Entry 3SSM (X-ray diffraction, 2.25 A resolution); this record covers chains A and C of the 4 polymer chains in the assembly.

== Chain A (and C) ==
Name: Methyltransferase
Source organism: Micromonospora griseorubida
Notes: EC 2.1.1.-; chain C of this document is another copy of the same molecule, construct and numbering; everything in this record applies to it too
Reference sequence: Q83WF2 (Q83WF2_MICGR); residues 1-399 here = UniProt positions 1-399
Amino-acid sequence (419 residues; numbered -19 to 399; the number before each row is that of its first residue; numbers below 1 keep their minus sign (Met-19 is residue -19)):
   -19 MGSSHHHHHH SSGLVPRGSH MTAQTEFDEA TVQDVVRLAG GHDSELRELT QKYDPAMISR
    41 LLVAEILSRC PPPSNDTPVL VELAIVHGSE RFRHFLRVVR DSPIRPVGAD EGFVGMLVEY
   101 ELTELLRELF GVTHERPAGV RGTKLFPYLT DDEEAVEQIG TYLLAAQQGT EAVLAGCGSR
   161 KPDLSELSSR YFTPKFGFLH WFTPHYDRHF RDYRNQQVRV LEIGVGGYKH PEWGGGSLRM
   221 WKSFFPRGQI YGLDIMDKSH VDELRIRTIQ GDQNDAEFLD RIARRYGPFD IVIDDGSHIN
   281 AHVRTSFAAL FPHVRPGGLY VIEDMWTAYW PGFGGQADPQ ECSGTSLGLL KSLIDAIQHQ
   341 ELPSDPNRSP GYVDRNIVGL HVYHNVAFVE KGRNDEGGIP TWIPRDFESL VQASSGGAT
Not modelled in the structure: -19 to 5, 132-134, 396-399 (chain C: -19 to 5, 130-131, 339-350, 383-399)
Sequence notes: expression tag (-19 to 0)
Ion coordination: Mg2+: Asp275, Glu303, Asp304
Ligand contacts: S-adenosylhomocysteine (SAH): Thr173, Pro174, Lys175, Glu202, Ile203, Gly204, Val205, Gly206, Gly207, Tyr208, Ser217, Leu233, Asp234, Ile235, Met236, Gly251, Asp252, Gln253, Asp275, Gly276, Ser277, His282
Curated features (UniProtKB/Swiss-Prot):
  - active site: His278 (Proton acceptor)
  - binding site (S-adenosyl-L-methionine): Thr173, Glu202 to Tyr208, Ser217, Asp234, Asp252, Gln253, Asp275
  - binding site (Mg(2+)): Asp275, Glu303, Asp304
  - mutagenesis: Tyr208 (Y208F: Decreased catalytic activity), His278 (H278A/K/Q: Abolishes catalytic activity), Ile279 (I279V: Slightly increased catalytic activity)
From the paper describing this entry:
  - Mg2+ coordination: Asp275, Glu303, Asp304
  - conformationally variable residues (order/disorder transition): Gln340 to Pro350, Trp382 to Thr399
  - catalytic residues: Tyr208 (proposed by the authors, not directly observed)

== Interface between chain A and chain C ==
Pairs across the interface - 64 pairs, chain A then chain C:
  Arg80(A) with Arg80(C); Asp81(C), salt bridge
  Asp81(A) with Arg80(C), salt bridge
  Gly95(A) with Phe178(C)
  Met96(A) with Gly177(C); Phe178(C), hydrophobic
  Glu115(A) with Arg188(C), salt bridge; Arg191(C), salt bridge
  Pro117(A) with Pro184(C), hydrophobic; His185(C); Arg188(C)
  Ala118(A) with His185(C)
  Thr123(A) with Trp181(C)
  Leu125(A) with Phe178(C), hydrophobic
  Phe126(A) with Phe178(C), hydrophobic
  Leu144(A) with Phe172(C), hydrophobic
  Ala146(A) with Phe178(C), hydrophobic
  Gln147(A) with Ser168(C); Thr173(C), hydrogen bond (side chain-backbone); Phe176(C), hydrogen bond (side chain-backbone); Gly177(C); Phe178(C)
  Gln148(A) with Ser169(C), hydrogen bond (side chain-backbone)
  Thr150(A) with Gly177(C); Trp181(C)
  Glu151(A) with Ser165(C); Glu166(C); Ser169(C), hydrogen bond
  Leu154(A) with Trp181(C), hydrophobic
  Arg160(A) with Lys161(C); Pro162(C); Asp163(C), salt bridge
  Lys161(A) with Arg160(C)
  Pro162(A) with Arg160(C)
  Asp163(A) with Arg160(C), salt bridge
  Ser165(A) with Glu151(C)
  Glu166(A) with Glu151(C)
  Ser168(A) with Gln147(C)
  Ser169(A) with Gln148(C); Glu151(C), hydrogen bond
  Phe172(A) with Leu144(C), hydrophobic; Gln148(C)
  Thr173(A) with Gln147(C), hydrogen bond (backbone-side chain)
  Phe176(A) with Gln147(C), hydrogen bond (backbone-side chain)
  Gly177(A) with Met96(C); Gln147(C); Thr150(C)
  Phe178(A) with Gly95(C); Met96(C), hydrophobic; Leu125(C), hydrophobic; Phe126(C), hydrophobic; Leu143(C), hydrophobic; Ala146(C), hydrophobic; Gln147(C)
  Leu179(A) with Leu125(C), hydrophobic
  Trp181(A) with Met96(C), hydrophobic; Thr123(C); Leu154(C), hydrophobic
  Pro184(A) with Pro117(C), hydrophobic
  His185(A) with Pro117(C); Ala118(C)
  Arg188(A) with Glu115(C), salt bridge; Pro117(C)
  Arg191(A) with Glu115(C), salt bridge
Other interface residues (no listed pair), chain A (40 interface residues in all): Arg121, Leu143, Pro174, Asp187
Other interface residues (no listed pair), chain C (39 interface residues in all): Arg121, Pro174, Leu179

== Summary ==
40 residues of chain A face 39 of chain C across their interface, with 7 hydrogen bonds and 8 salt bridges.
Among the polar pairs are Arg80(A)-Asp81(C), Glu115(A)-Arg188(C) and Glu115(A)-Arg191(C). Bound to chain A:
S-adenosylhomocysteine. The paper reports the catalytic residue Tyr208(A); Mg2+ coordination by Asp275(A),
Glu303(A) and Asp304(A).
Chain A and chain C are both Methyltransferase (Micromonospora griseorubida); the structure, MycE
Methyltransferase from the Mycinamycin Biosynthetic Pathway in Complex with Mg and SAH, Crystal form 1, was
determined by X-ray diffraction together with 3SSN and 3SSO from the same study.
